Entry 8B7C (X-ray diffraction, 1.90 A resolution); this record covers chains D and E of the 6 polymer chains in the assembly.

# Chain D
Protein: Tubulin beta-2B chain
From: Bos taurus
UniProt: Q6B856 (TBB2B_BOVIN); the author numbering skips numbers that UniProt does not, so the offset changes along the chain: 1-42 = UniProt 1-42; 45-360 = UniProt 43-358; 369-455 = UniProt 359-445
Chain sequence (445 residues; numbered 1 to 455; 10 numbers in that range are skipped by the numbering (no residue carries them; nothing is unmodelled there); the number before each row is that of its first residue):
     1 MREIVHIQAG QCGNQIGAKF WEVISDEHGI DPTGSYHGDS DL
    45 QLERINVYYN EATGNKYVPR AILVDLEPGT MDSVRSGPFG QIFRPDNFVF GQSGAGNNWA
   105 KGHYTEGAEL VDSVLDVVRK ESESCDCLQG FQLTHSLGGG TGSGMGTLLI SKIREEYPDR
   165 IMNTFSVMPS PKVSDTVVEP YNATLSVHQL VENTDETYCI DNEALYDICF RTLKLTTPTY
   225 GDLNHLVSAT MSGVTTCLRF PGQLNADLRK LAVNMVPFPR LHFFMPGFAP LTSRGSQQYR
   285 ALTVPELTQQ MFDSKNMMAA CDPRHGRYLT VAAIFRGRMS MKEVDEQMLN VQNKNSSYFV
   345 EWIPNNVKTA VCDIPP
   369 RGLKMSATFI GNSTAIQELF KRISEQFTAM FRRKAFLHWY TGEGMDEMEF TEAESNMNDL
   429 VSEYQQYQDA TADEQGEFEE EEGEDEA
Disordered / not traced: 281-285, 442-455
UniProt features mapped onto this chain:
  - motif: Met1 to Ile4 (MREI motif)
  - binding site (GTP): Gln11, Glu71, Ser140, Gly144, Thr145, Gly146, Asn206, Asn228
  - binding site (Mg(2+)): Glu71
  - modified residue: Ser40 (Phosphoserine), Thr57 (Phosphothreonine), Lys60 (N6-acetyllysine), Ser174 (Phosphoserine), Thr287 (Phosphothreonine), Thr292 (Phosphothreonine), Arg320 (Omega-N-methylarginine), Glu448 (5-glutamyl polyglutamate)
  - cross-link (Glycyl lysine isopeptide (Lys-Gly)): Lys60 (interchain with G-Cter in ubiquitin), Lys326 (interchain with G-Cter in ubiquitin)
Bound ions: Mg2+: Gln11 (together with GDP)
Ligand contacts:
  - GDP (guanosine-5'-diphosphate): Gly10, Gln11, Cys12, Gln15, Ile16, Asp69, Ala99, Asn101, Ser140, Gly142, Gly143, Gly144, Thr145, Gly146, Val171, Pro173, Val177, Ser178, Glu183, Asn206, Leu209, Tyr224, Leu227, Asn228, Val231
  - PWC ([(1S,2R,3S,5S,6S,16E,18E,20R,21S)-11-chloranyl-12,20-dimethoxy-2,5,9,16-tetramethyl-21-oxidanyl-8,23-bis(oxidanylidene)-4,24-dioxa-9,22-diazatetracyclo[19.3.1.110,14.03,5]hexacosa-10(26),11,13,16,18-pentaen-6-yl] 4-[2-(2-azanylhydrazinyl)ethyl]benzoate): Ala99, Gly100, Asn101, Asn102, Lys105, Asp179, Thr180, Val181, Val182, Phe404, Trp407, Tyr408
Reported in the primary citation:
  - binding site for PWC: Gly100, Asn101, Asn102, Lys105, Val181

# Chain E
Protein: Stathmin-4
From: Rattus norvegicus
UniProt: P63043 (STMN4_RAT); residues 5-145 here correspond to UniProt positions 49-189 (UniProt number = residue number + 44)
Chain sequence (143 residues; each row starts with the number of its first residue):
     3 MADMEVIELN KCTSGQSFEV ILKPPSFDGV PEFNASLPRR RDPSLEEIQK KLEAAEERRK
    63 YQEAELLKHL AEKREHEREV IQKAIEENNN FIKMAKEKLA QKMESNKENR EAHLAAMLER
   123 LQEKDKHAEE VRKNKELKEE ASR
Disordered / not traced: 3-5, 29-43, 144-145
Construct notes: initiating methionine (3); expression tag (4)
UniProt features mapped onto this chain:
  - modified residue: Ser46 (Phosphoserine)

# Interface between chain D and chain E
Pairs across the interface - 27 pairs, chain D then chain E:
  Tyr108(D) with His129(E), hydrogen bond; Ala130(E), hydrophobic; Val133(E), hydrophobic; Arg134(E), hydrogen bond (backbone-side chain)
  Thr109(D) with Lys137(E)
  Ala112(D) with Arg134(E)
  Ser155(D) with Leu123(E)
  Lys156(D) with Asp127(E), salt bridge
  Arg158(D) with Leu123(E)
  Glu159(D) with Leu120(E); Leu123(E); Asp127(E)
  Pro162(D) with Met119(E)
  Asp163(D) with Arg112(E)
  Gln193(D) with Lys126(E), hydrogen bond
  Asn197(D) with Leu123(E); Lys126(E)
  Thr409(D) with Lys140(E)
  Gly410(D) with Lys137(E); Lys140(E)
  Glu411(D) with Val133(E); Lys137(E), salt bridge
  Gly412(D) with Val133(E); Asn136(E), hydrogen bond (backbone-side chain); Lys137(E)
  Met413(D) with Val133(E)
  Glu417(D) with His129(E), salt bridge
Also at the interface, not in a pair above, chain D (18 interface residues in all): Glu113
Also at the interface, not in a pair above, chain E (15 interface residues in all): Leu116, Gln124

# Overview
18 residues of chain D and 15 residues of chain E are in contact, with 4 hydrogen bonds and 3 salt bridges.
Polar pairs include Lys156(D)-Asp127(E), Glu411(D)-Lys137(E) and Glu417(D)-His129(E). Bound to chain D: GDP
and compound PWC. From the paper: a binding site for PWC at Gly100(D), Asn101(D) and Asn102(D) among others.
Here chain D is Tubulin beta-2B chain (Bos taurus) and chain E is Stathmin-4 (Rattus norvegicus). Entry 8B7C
(Tubulin-maytansinoid-12 complex) was determined by X-ray diffraction (same publication as 8B7A and 8B7B).
